2IZM - chains A and B of the 5 polymer chains in the assembly; structure by X-ray diffraction, 2.70 A resolution.

== Chain A (and B) ==
Protein: Capsid protein
Source organism: Escherichia phage MS2
Notes: chain B of this document is another copy of the same molecule, construct and numbering; everything in this record applies to it too
UniProt: C0M1L4 (C0M1L4_BPMS2); residues 1-129 here correspond to UniProt positions 2-130 (UniProt number = residue number + 1)
Sequence (129 residues; each row starts with the number of its first residue):
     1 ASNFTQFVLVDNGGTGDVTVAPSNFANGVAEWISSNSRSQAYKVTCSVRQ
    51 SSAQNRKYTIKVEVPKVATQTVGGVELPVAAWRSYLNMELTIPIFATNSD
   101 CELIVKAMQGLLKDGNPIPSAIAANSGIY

== Chain A / chain B interface ==
Pairs across the interface (144):
  S2(A) with Y129(B), hydrogen bond (side chain-backbone)
  N3(A) with P117(B); A121(B); G127(B), hydrogen bond (side chain-backbone); I128(B); Y129(B), hydrogen bond (side chain-backbone)
  F4(A) with I128(B), hydrophobic; Y129(B)
  T5(A) with P117(B)
  F7(A) with N116(B); P117(B)
  L9(A) with K106(B); A107(B); G110(B)
  V10(A) with L103(B), hydrophobic; A107(B), hydrophobic
  D11(A) with K106(B), hydrogen bond (backbone-side chain)
  N12(A) with K106(B)
  F25(A) with I128(B)
  A30(A) with I128(B), hydrophobic
  W32(A) with P117(B), hydrophobic; I118(B), hydrophobic
  Y42(A) with L103(B)
  V44(A) with L111(B), hydrophobic
  C46(A) with I118(B), hydrophobic
  V48(A) with G127(B)
  R56(A) with N125(B), hydrogen bond (side chain-backbone); S126(B)
  Y58(A) with A121(B); I122(B); S126(B), hydrogen bond (side chain-backbone)
  I60(A) with L111(B), hydrophobic; I118(B), hydrophobic
  V62(A) with L111(B), hydrophobic
  V64(A) with L103(B), hydrophobic; A107(B), hydrophobic
  K66(A) with D100(B), salt bridge
  W82(A) with P93(B), hydrophobic; F95(B); A96(B), hydrophobic; D100(B)
  R83(A) with P93(B)
  S84(A) with T91(B), hydrogen bond (side chain-backbone); I92(B); I104(B)
  Y85(A) with E89(B); L90(B); T91(B), hydrogen bond (backbone-backbone)
  L86(A) with M88(B), hydrophobic; E89(B); M108(B), hydrophobic
  N87(A) with N87(B); M88(B); E89(B), hydrogen bond (backbone-backbone)
  M88(A) with N87(B); M88(B), hydrophobic
  E89(A) with Y85(B); L86(B); N87(B), hydrogen bond (backbone-backbone)
  L90(A) with Y85(B); I122(B), hydrophobic
  T91(A) with S84(B); Y85(B), hydrogen bond (backbone-backbone)
  I92(A) with S84(B)
  P93(A) with A80(B); A81(B); R83(B); S84(B)
  F95(A) with K66(B), hydrogen bond (backbone-side chain); A81(B), hydrophobic
  A96(A) with N125(B), hydrogen bond (backbone-side chain)
  T97(A) with A68(B); N125(B)
  N98(A) with A123(B); A124(B); N125(B), hydrogen bond
  D100(A) with K66(B), salt bridge; V67(B), hydrogen bond (side chain-backbone); A68(B), hydrogen bond (side chain-backbone)
  C101(A) with I122(B); A123(B), hydrophobic; N125(B)
  E102(A) with A123(B)
  L103(A) with V10(B), hydrophobic; Y42(B); V67(B), hydrophobic
  I104(A) with V64(B), hydrophobic; S84(B)
  V105(A) with P119(B); I122(B), hydrophobic
  K106(A) with L9(B); D11(B), hydrogen bond (side chain-backbone); N12(B)
  A107(A) with L9(B)
  M108(A) with L86(B), hydrophobic; L112(B), hydrophobic
  Q109(A) with L112(B), hydrogen bond (side chain-backbone); D114(B), hydrogen bond
  G110(A) with V8(B); L9(B)
  L111(A) with V44(B), hydrophobic; V62(B), hydrophobic
  L112(A) with M108(B), hydrophobic; Q109(B), hydrogen bond (backbone-side chain); L112(B), hydrophobic
  K113(A) with Q109(B)
  D114(A) with Q109(B), hydrogen bond
  N116(A) with F7(B); V8(B)
  P117(A) with N3(B); T5(B); F7(B), hydrophobic; W32(B), hydrophobic
  I118(A) with V44(B), hydrophobic; I60(B), hydrophobic
  P119(A) with V105(B), hydrophobic
  A121(A) with N3(B); Y58(B), hydrogen bond (backbone-side chain)
  I122(A) with Y58(B); L90(B), hydrophobic; C101(B); V105(B), hydrophobic; M108(B), hydrophobic
  A123(A) with N98(B); E102(B)
  A124(A) with N98(B)
  N125(A) with R56(B), hydrogen bond; A96(B); T97(B); N98(B), hydrogen bond; C101(B)
  S126(A) with N3(B); Y58(B), hydrogen bond (backbone-side chain)
  G127(A) with N3(B), hydrogen bond (backbone-side chain); V48(B)
  I128(A) with N3(B); F4(B), hydrophobic; F25(B); A30(B), hydrophobic; W32(B), hydrophobic
  Y129(A) with A1(B), hydrogen bond (side chain-backbone); S2(B), hydrogen bond (backbone-side chain); N3(B), hydrogen bond (backbone-backbone); F4(B), hydrogen bond (backbone-backbone)
Interface residues without a listed pair, chain A (69 interface residues in all): A1, V8, N55
Interface residues without a listed pair, chain B (72 interface residues in all): C46, P65, K113

== Summary ==
Chain A and chain B form an interface of 69 and 72 residues respectively, with 30 hydrogen bonds and 2 salt
bridges. Polar pairs include K66(A)-D100(B), S2(A)-Y129(B) and N3(A)-G127(B).
Both chains are Capsid protein (Escherichia phage MS2). Entry 2IZM (MS2-RNA hairpin (C-10) complex) was
determined by X-ray diffraction, deposited together with 2IZ8 and 2IZN.
